4QA7 - chains A and B; structure by X-ray diffraction, 2.31 A resolution.

Chain A:
Protein: Histone deacetylase 8
Organism: Homo sapiens
Notes: EC 3.5.1.98
Reference sequence: Q9BY41 (HDAC8_HUMAN); numbering as in UniProt (aligned over 1-377)
Amino-acid sequence (389 residues; numbered 1 to 389; the number before each row is that of its first residue):
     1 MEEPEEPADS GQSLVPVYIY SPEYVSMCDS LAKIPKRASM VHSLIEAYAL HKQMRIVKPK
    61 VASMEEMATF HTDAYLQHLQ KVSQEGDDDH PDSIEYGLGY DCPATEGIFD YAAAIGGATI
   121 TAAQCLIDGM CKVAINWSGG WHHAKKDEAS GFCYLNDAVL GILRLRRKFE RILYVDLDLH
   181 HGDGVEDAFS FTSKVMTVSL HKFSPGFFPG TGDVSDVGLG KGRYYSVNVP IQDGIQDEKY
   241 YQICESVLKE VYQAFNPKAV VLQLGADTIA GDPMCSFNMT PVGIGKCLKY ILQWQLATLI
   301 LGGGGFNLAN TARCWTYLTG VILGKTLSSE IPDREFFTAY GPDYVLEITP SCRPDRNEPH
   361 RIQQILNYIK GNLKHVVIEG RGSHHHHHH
Unresolved in the structure: 1-12, 378-389
Construct notes: engineered mutation F306 (Tyr in Q9BY41), R334 (His in Q9BY41); expression tag (378-389)
Swiss-Prot annotation at these positions:
  - active site: H143 (Proton acceptor)
  - binding site (substrate): D101, G151
  - binding site (a divalent metal cation): D178, H180, D267
  - modified residue: S39 (Phosphoserine)
  - natural variant: H180 (H180R: In CDLS5), T311 (T311M: In CDLS5), G320 (G320R: In CDLS5), R334 (H334R: In CDLS5; this construct carries the variant)
  - mutagenesis: S39 (S39A: Enhances the deacetylase activity; S39E: Decreases the deacetylase activity), D101 (D101A: Complete loss of catalytical activity. Complete loss of catalytical activity; when associated with F-306; D101E: Partial loss of catalytical activity ...), H142 to H143 (Strongly reduces histone deacetylase activity), H143 (H143A: Loss of catalytic activity)
Bound ions: K+ site 1: D176, D178, H180, S199, L200; Zn2+: D178, H180, D267 (shared with K505(B) of chain B); K+ site 2: F189, T192, V195, Y225
Residues lining bound ligands: 7-amino-4-methyl-chromen-2-one (MCM): K33, Y100, D101, F152
Reported in the primary citation:
  - conformationally variable residues (loop rearrangement, order/disorder transition, side-chain flip): Y111, W141, D333, R334
  - contacts within the chain: S43-D333 (hydrogen bond), D333-E335 (backbone contact), D333-F336 (backbone contact)
  - disease-associated variants - H334R: unchanged catalytic activity
  - disease-associated variants - C153F (Tm change -1.9 degC), A188T, T311M, H334R (DeltaTm = -7.0 degC): decreased stability
  - disease-associated variants - C153F, A188T, T311M: decreased catalytic activity
  - disease-associated variants - H180R: abolished catalytic activity (citing earlier work)
  - mutagenesis - Y306F: abolished catalytic activity (citing earlier work)

Chain B:
Protein: tetrapeptide substrate
Amino-acid sequence (5 residues; row label = number of the first residue in the row):
   501 XRHKK
Modified residues: ACE (acetyl group) at position 501; K504 (n(6)-acetyllysine; ALY); K505 (n(6)-acetyllysine; ALY)
Covalently attached groups: 7-amino-4-methyl-chromen-2-one (MCM) linked to K505
Bound ions: Zn2+: K505 (shared with D178(A), H180(A), D267(A) of chain A)

Chain A / chain B interface:
Contacting residue pairs (22; chain A residue first):
  I94(A) - R502(B)  hydrogen bond (backbone-side chain)
  E95(A) - R502(B)
  Y100(A) - K504(B)
  D101(A) - K504(B)
  D101(A) - K505(B)  hydrogen bond (side chain-backbone)
  W141(A) - K505(B)
  H143(A) - K505(B)
  E148(A) - R502(B)  salt bridge
  G151(A) - K505(B)
  F152(A) - K505(B)
  D178(A) - K505(B)
  H180(A) - K505(B)
  G206(A) - H503(B)
  F208(A) - H503(B)
  F208(A) - K504(B)
  F208(A) - K505(B)
  P209(A) - H503(B)  hydrogen bond (backbone-side chain)
  G210(A) - H503(B)
  D267(A) - K505(B)
  M274(A) - K505(B)
  G304(A) - K505(B)
  F306(A) - K505(B)
Interface residues without a listed pair, chain A (22 interface residues in all): G97, F207, G303
Interface residues without a listed pair, chain B (5 interface residues in all): ACE_501

Overview:
22 residues of chain A and 5 residues of chain B are in contact, with 3 hydrogen bonds and 1 salt bridge.
Among the polar pairs are E148(A)-R502(B), I94(A)-R502(B) and D101(A)-K505(B). From the paper: C153F, A188T
and T311M of chain A, among others, reduce stability; conformational variability at Y111(A), W141(A) and
D333(A) among others; 6 substitutions were tested in all.
Here chain A is Histone deacetylase 8 (Homo sapiens) and chain B is tetrapeptide substrate. Entry 4QA7
(Crystal structure of H334R/Y306F HDAC8 in complex with a tetrapeptide substrate) was determined by X-ray
diffraction, deposited together with 4QA5 and 4QA6.
